Entry 7TY0 (electron microscopy, 3.50 A resolution); this record covers chains B and C of the 8 polymer chains in the assembly.

[Chain B (and C)]
Molecule: Glycoprotein G
Source organism: Nipah henipavirus
Notes: fragment: Ectodomain; chain C of this document is another copy of the same molecule, construct and numbering; everything in this record applies to it too
UniProtKB: Q9IH62 (GLYCP_NIPAV); residue numbers follow UniProt; this construct covers 70-601
Sequence (539 residues; each row starts with the number of its first residue):
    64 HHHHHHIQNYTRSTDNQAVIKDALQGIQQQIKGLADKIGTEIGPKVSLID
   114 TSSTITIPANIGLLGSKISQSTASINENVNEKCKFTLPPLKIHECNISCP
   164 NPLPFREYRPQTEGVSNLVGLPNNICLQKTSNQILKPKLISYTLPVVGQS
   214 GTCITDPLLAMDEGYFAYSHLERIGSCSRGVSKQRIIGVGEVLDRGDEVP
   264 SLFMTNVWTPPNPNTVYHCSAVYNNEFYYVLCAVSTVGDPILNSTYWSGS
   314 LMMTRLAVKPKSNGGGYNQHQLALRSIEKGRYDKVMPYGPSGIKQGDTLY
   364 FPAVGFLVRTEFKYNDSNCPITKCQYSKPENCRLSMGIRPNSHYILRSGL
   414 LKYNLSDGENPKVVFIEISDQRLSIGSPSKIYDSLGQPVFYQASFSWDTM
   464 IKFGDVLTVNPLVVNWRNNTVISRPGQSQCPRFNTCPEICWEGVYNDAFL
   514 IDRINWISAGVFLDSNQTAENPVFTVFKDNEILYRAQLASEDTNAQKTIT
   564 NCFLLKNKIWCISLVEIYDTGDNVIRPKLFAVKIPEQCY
Unresolved in the structure: 64-95, 164-602 (chain C: 64-96, 164-176, 420-423, 491)
Differences from the reference sequence: expression tag (64-69, 602)
Covalent attachments: N-acetylglucosamine (NAG) linked to N159
Swiss-Prot annotation at these positions:
  - glycosylation (N-linked (GlcNAc...) asparagine): N72, N159, N306, N378, N417, N481, N529
  - natural variant: R248 (R248K: In strain: Isolate NiV/KHM/CSUR38), T272 (T272A: In strain: Isolate NiV/MY/99/VRI-0626), G327 (G327D: In strain: Isolate NiV/KHM/CSUR38), I408 (I408V: In strain: Isolate NiV/KHM/CSUR38), V426 (V426I: In strain: Isolate NiV/KHM/CSUR38), L470 (L470Q: In strain: Isolate NiV/KHM/CSUR38), N478 (N478S: In strain: Isolate NiV/KHM/CSUR38), N481 (N481D: In strain: Isolate NiV/KHM/CSUR38)
From the paper describing this entry:
  - self-association interface (contacts with another copy of this molecule); pairs are residue here / residue on that copy: C158-C162 (disulfide)
  - post-translational modification sites: N159

[How chain B and chain C interact]
Cross-chain cystine bridges: C158(B)-C162(C), C162(B)-C158(C)
Residue-residue contacts - 54 pairs, chain B then chain C:
  P107(B) - Q212(C)
  K108(B) - V109(C)
  L111(B) - G211(C)
  L111(B) - Q212(C)
  I112(B) - V109(C)
  I112(B) - I112(C)  hydrophobic
  I112(B) - D113(C)
  S115(B) - S116(C)
  I118(B) - Y205(C)
  T119(B) - Y205(C)
  T119(B) - L207(C)
  I120(B) - S116(C)
  I120(B) - I120(C)  hydrophobic
  I120(B) - I124(C)  hydrophobic
  A122(B) - Y205(C)  hydrophobic
  N123(B) - I124(C)
  N123(B) - T206(C)
  N123(B) - F266(C)
  I124(B) - I124(C)  hydrophobic
  L126(B) - L256(C)  hydrophobic
  L126(B) - R258(C)
  L126(B) - S264(C)
  L126(B) - F266(C)  hydrophobic
  L127(B) - L127(C)  hydrophobic
  L127(B) - G128(C)
  S129(B) - D257(C)
  K130(B) - G128(C)
  K130(B) - I131(C)
  K130(B) - S132(C)  hydrogen bond
  K130(B) - E254(C)  salt bridge
  K130(B) - L256(C)
  I131(B) - I131(C)  hydrophobic
  Q133(B) - D257(C)  hydrogen bond (side chain-backbone)
  S134(B) - I131(C)
  S137(B) - N139(C)
  I138(B) - N139(C)
  N141(B) - N139(C)
  N141(B) - V142(C)
  N141(B) - N143(C)  hydrogen bond
  K145(B) - N143(C)
  K145(B) - C146(C)
  C146(B) - C146(C)  hydrophobic
  E157(B) - P163(C)
  C158(B) - S161(C)
  C158(B) - C162(C)  disulfide
  C158(B) - P163(C)
  N159(B) - N159(C)
  N159(B) - I160(C)
  N159(B) - S161(C)  hydrogen bond (backbone-backbone)
  I160(B) - N159(C)
  S161(B) - C158(C)
  S161(B) - N159(C)  hydrogen bond (backbone-backbone)
  C162(B) - C158(C)  disulfide
  P163(B) - E157(C)
Also at the interface, not in a pair above, chain B (36 interface residues in all): I105, V109, T114, S116, V142, L153
Also at the interface, not in a pair above, chain C (38 interface residues in all): S110, P121, T135, I138, V210, G259

[In short]
Chain B and chain C form an interface of 36 and 38 residues respectively; the contacts include 2 disulfide
bonds, 5 hydrogen bonds and 1 salt bridge. Among the polar pairs are K130(B)-E254(C), K130(B)-S132(C) and
Q133(B)-D257(C). N-acetylglucosamine is covalently linked to N159(B). From the paper: a modification site at
N159(B); a self-association interface involving C158(B) and C162(B).
Both chains are Glycoprotein G (Nipah henipavirus). Entry 7TY0 (Nipah Virus attachment (G) glycoprotein
ectodomain in complex with nAH1.3 neutralizing antibody Fab fragment (local refinement ...) was determined by
electron microscopy (same publication as 7TXZ).
